PDB entry 7MUS | electron microscopy, 4.60 A resolution (low resolution: residue-level contacts below are approximate; hydrogen-bond / salt-bridge calls are withheld) | chains GC and HC of the 205 polymer chains in the assembly

# Chain GC
Molecule: DotC
From: Legionella pneumophila
UniProtKB: O52184 (O52184_LEGPN); residues 2-304 here correspond to UniProt positions 1-303 (UniProt number = residue number - 1)
Chain sequence (303 residues; each row starts with the number of its first residue):
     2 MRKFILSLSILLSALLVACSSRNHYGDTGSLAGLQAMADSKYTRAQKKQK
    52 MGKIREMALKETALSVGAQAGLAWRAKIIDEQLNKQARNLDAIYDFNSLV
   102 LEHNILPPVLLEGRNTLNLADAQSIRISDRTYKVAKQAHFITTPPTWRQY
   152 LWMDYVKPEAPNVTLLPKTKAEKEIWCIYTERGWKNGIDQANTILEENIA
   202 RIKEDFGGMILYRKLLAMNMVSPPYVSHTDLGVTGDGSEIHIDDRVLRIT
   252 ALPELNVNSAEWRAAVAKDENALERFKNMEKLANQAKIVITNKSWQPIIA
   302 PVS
Unresolved in the structure: 2-60, 270-304

# Chain HC
Molecule: DotC
From: Legionella pneumophila
UniProtKB: O52184 (O52184_LEGPN); numbering as in UniProt (aligned over 1-303)
Chain sequence (303 residues; numbered 1 to 303; the number before each row is that of its first residue):
     1 MRKFILSLSILLSALLVACSSRNHYGDTGSLAGLQAMADSKYTRAQKKQK
    51 MGKIREMALKETALSVGAQAGLAWRAKIIDEQLNKQARNLDAIYDFNSLV
   101 LEHNILPPVLLEGRNTLNLADAQSIRISDRTYKVAKQAHFITTPPTWRQY
   151 LWMDYVKPEAPNVTLLPKTKAEKEIWCIYTERGWKNGIDQANTILEENIA
   201 RIKEDFGGMILYRKLLAMNMVSPPYVSHTDLGVTGDGSEIHIDDRVLRIT
   251 ALPELNVNSAEWRAAVAKDENALERFKNMEKLANQAKIVITNKSWQPIIA
   301 PVS
Unresolved in the structure: 1-25, 269-303
From the paper describing this entry:
  - post-translational modification sites: Cys-19 (citing earlier work)

# How chain GC and chain HC interact
Pairs across the interface (52; chain GC residue first):
  Trp-75(GC) / Thr-28(HC)
  Phe-141(GC) / Leu-119(HC)
  Phe-141(GC) / Gln-123(HC)
  Phe-141(GC) / Ser-124(HC)
  Phe-141(GC) / Ile-125(HC)
  Lys-158(GC) / Asp-27(HC)
  Lys-158(GC) / Thr-28(HC)
  Pro-159(GC) / Asp-27(HC)
  Pro-162(GC) / Asp-27(HC)
  Leu-167(GC) / Thr-43(HC)
  Pro-168(GC) / Ala-38(HC)
  Pro-168(GC) / Ser-40(HC)
  Lys-174(GC) / Ala-38(HC)
  Trp-177(GC) / Leu-34(HC)
  Trp-177(GC) / Met-37(HC)
  Cys-178(GC) / Gln-35(HC)
  Thr-181(GC) / Leu-34(HC)
  Trp-185(GC) / Ser-30(HC)
  Trp-185(GC) / Leu-31(HC)
  Val-234(GC) / Val-257(HC)
  Asp-237(GC) / Val-257(HC)
  Gly-238(GC) / Glu-254(HC)
  Gly-238(GC) / Leu-255(HC)
  Ser-239(GC) / Val-134(HC)
  Ser-239(GC) / Leu-255(HC)
  Glu-240(GC) / Tyr-132(HC)
  Glu-240(GC) / Lys-133(HC)
  Glu-240(GC) / Val-134(HC)
  Glu-240(GC) / Leu-255(HC)
  Ile-241(GC) / Thr-131(HC)
  Ile-241(GC) / Tyr-132(HC)
  Ile-241(GC) / Leu-255(HC)
  Ile-241(GC) / Val-257(HC)
  His-242(GC) / Ser-128(HC)
  His-242(GC) / Arg-130(HC)
  His-242(GC) / Thr-131(HC)
  Ile-243(GC) / Asp-129(HC)
  Ile-243(GC) / Arg-130(HC)
  Asp-244(GC) / Ser-128(HC)
  Asp-244(GC) / Asp-129(HC)
  Asp-244(GC) / Arg-130(HC)
  Asp-245(GC) / Arg-126(HC)
  Asp-245(GC) / Ile-127(HC)
  Arg-246(GC) / Arg-126(HC)
  Arg-246(GC) / Ile-127(HC)
  Val-247(GC) / Ile-125(HC)
  Val-247(GC) / Arg-126(HC)
  Leu-248(GC) / Ser-124(HC)
  Leu-248(GC) / Ile-125(HC)
  Arg-249(GC) / Gln-123(HC)
  Ile-250(GC) / Gln-123(HC)
  Leu-253(GC) / Gln-123(HC)
Other interface residues (no listed pair), chain GC (34 interface residues in all): Ala-71, His-140, Thr-143, Val-164, Gly-236, Thr-251
Other interface residues (no listed pair), chain HC (29 interface residues in all): Ala-122, Asn-256, Trp-262

# In short
The interface between chain GC and chain HC involves 34 residues on one side and 29 on the other. From the
paper: a modification site at Cys-19(HC).
Both chains are DotC (Legionella pneumophila). Entry 7MUS (Reconstruction of the Legionella pneumophila
Dot/Icm T4SS 3DVA Map 2) was determined by electron microscopy (same publication as 7MUC, 7MUD, 7MUE, 7MUQ,
7MUV, 7MUW and 7MUY).
